Entry 3RRG (X-ray diffraction, 2.30 A resolution); this record covers chains A and C of the 3 polymer chains in the assembly.

== Chain A ==
Name: DNA polymerase I, thermostable
Organism: Thermus aquaticus
Notes: EC 2.7.7.7; fragment: klenow fragment
Reference sequence: P19821 (DPO1_THEAQ); numbering as in UniProt (aligned over 293-832)
Amino-acid sequence (540 residues; each row starts with the number of its first residue):
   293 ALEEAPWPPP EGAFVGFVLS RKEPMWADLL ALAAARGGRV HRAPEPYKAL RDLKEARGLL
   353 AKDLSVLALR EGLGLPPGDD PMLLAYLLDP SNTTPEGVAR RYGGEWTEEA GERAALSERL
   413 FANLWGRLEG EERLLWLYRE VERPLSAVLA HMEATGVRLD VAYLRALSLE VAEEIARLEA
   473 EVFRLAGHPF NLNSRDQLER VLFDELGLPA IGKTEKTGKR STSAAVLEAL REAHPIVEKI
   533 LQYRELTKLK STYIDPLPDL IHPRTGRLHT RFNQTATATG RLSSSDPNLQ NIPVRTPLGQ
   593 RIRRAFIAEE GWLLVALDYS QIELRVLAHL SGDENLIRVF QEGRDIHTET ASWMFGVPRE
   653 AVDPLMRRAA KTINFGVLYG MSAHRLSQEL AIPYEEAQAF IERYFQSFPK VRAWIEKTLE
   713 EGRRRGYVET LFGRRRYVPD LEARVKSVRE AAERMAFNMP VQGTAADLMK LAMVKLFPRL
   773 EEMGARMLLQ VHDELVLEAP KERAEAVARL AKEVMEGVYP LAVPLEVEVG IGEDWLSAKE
Not modelled in the structure: 293, 653-656
Bound ions: Na+ near Asp-372 (its only coordinating residue here)
Ligand contacts: 2'-3'-dideoxyguanosine-5'-triphosphate (DG3): Arg-587, Gln-613, His-639, Arg-659, Arg-660, Lys-663, Phe-667, Tyr-671, Asp-785
Reported in the primary citation:
  - binding site for 2'-3'-dideoxyguanosine-5'-triphosphate: Arg-587, Tyr-671
  - specificity-determining residues: Tyr-671
  - mutagenesis - Y671W: unchanged catalytic activity on dNIMP

== Chain C ==
Molecule: 16-nt DNA strand
Notes: fragment: DNA template
Sequence (16 nucleotides; each row starts with the number of its first residue):
   201 AAAXCGCGCC GTGGTC
Not modelled in the structure: 201-203
Modified / non-standard residues: 3DR (1',2'-dideoxyribofuranose-5'-phosphate) at position 204

== How chain A and chain C interact ==
Contacting residue pairs (37):
  Asn-483(A) / DT212(C)  hydrogen bond to the phosphate
  Asn-485(A) / DG211(C)  phosphate contact
  Asn-485(A) / DT212(C)  phosphate contact
  Ser-486(A) / DT212(C)  hydrogen bond to the phosphate
  Ser-486(A) / DG213(C)  hydrogen bond to the phosphate
  Asp-488(A) / DG213(C)  sugar contact
  Gln-489(A) / DG213(C)  hydrogen bond to the phosphate
  Ser-543(A) / DC210(C)  sugar contact
  Ser-543(A) / DG211(C)  phosphate contact
  Thr-544(A) / DC210(C)  sugar contact
  Ala-568(A) / DG208(C)  phosphate contact
  Thr-569(A) / DC207(C)  phosphate contact
  Ala-570(A) / DG206(C)  phosphate contact
  Ala-570(A) / DC207(C)  hydrogen bond to the phosphate
  Thr-571(A) / DG206(C)  sugar contact
  Arg-573(A) / DG206(C)  base contact
  Ser-575(A) / DC207(C)  phosphate contact
  Ser-575(A) / DG208(C)  hydrogen bond to the phosphate
  Ser-576(A) / DG208(C)  sugar contact
  Ser-577(A) / DG208(C)  phosphate contact
  Ser-577(A) / DC209(C)  phosphate contact
  Asp-578(A) / DC209(C)  hydrogen bond to the phosphate
  Asn-580(A) / DG208(C)  hydrogen bond to the sugar
  Asn-580(A) / DC209(C)  phosphate contact
  Tyr-671(A) / 3DR_204(C)  phosphate contact
  Tyr-671(A) / DC205(C)  stacking on the base
  Met-673(A) / 3DR_204(C)  sugar contact
  Ser-674(A) / 3DR_204(C)  hydrogen bond to the phosphate
  Arg-677(A) / 3DR_204(C)  salt bridge to the phosphate
  Arg-728(A) / DG206(C)  salt bridge to the phosphate
  Arg-746(A) / 3DR_204(C)  phosphate contact
  Arg-746(A) / DC205(C)  salt bridge to the phosphate
  Met-747(A) / DC205(C)  phosphate contact
  Met-747(A) / DG206(C)  phosphate contact
  Asn-750(A) / DC205(C)  sugar contact
  Gln-754(A) / DC205(C)  hydrogen bond to the base
  Gln-754(A) / DG206(C)  hydrogen bond to the sugar
Interface residues without a listed pair, chain A (33 interface residues in all): Lys-540, Pro-548, Asn-565, Pro-579, Asn-583, Gly-672, His-784

== Summary ==
The interface between chain A and chain C involves 33 residues on one side and 10 on the other; the contacts
include 11 hydrogen bonds, 3 salt bridges and 1 aromatic stacking contact. Among the polar pairs are
Gln-754(A)/DC205(C), Asn-580(A)/DG208(C) and Gln-754(A)/DG206(C). The paper reports a binding site for
2'-3'-dideoxyguanosine-5'-triphosphate at Arg-587(A) and Tyr-671(A); Y671W of chain A leaves catalytic
activity on dNIMP unchanged.
Chain A is DNA polymerase I, thermostable (Thermus aquaticus) and chain C is a 16-nt DNA strand; the
structure, Ternary Structure of the large fragment of Taq DNA polymerase bound to an abasic site and ..., was
determined by X-ray diffraction, deposited together with 3RR7, 3RR8, 3RRH and 3T3F.
